Entry 6J5T (electron microscopy, 3.40 A resolution); this record covers chains L and O of the 15 polymer chains in the assembly.

== Chain L (and O) ==
Molecule: Disease resistance RPP13-like protein 4
Organism: Arabidopsis thaliana
Notes: chain O of this document is another copy of the same molecule, construct and numbering; everything in this record applies to it too
UniProtKB: Q38834 (R13L4_ARATH); numbering as in UniProt (aligned over 1-852)
Chain sequence (852 residues; numbered 1 to 852; the number before each row is that of its first residue):
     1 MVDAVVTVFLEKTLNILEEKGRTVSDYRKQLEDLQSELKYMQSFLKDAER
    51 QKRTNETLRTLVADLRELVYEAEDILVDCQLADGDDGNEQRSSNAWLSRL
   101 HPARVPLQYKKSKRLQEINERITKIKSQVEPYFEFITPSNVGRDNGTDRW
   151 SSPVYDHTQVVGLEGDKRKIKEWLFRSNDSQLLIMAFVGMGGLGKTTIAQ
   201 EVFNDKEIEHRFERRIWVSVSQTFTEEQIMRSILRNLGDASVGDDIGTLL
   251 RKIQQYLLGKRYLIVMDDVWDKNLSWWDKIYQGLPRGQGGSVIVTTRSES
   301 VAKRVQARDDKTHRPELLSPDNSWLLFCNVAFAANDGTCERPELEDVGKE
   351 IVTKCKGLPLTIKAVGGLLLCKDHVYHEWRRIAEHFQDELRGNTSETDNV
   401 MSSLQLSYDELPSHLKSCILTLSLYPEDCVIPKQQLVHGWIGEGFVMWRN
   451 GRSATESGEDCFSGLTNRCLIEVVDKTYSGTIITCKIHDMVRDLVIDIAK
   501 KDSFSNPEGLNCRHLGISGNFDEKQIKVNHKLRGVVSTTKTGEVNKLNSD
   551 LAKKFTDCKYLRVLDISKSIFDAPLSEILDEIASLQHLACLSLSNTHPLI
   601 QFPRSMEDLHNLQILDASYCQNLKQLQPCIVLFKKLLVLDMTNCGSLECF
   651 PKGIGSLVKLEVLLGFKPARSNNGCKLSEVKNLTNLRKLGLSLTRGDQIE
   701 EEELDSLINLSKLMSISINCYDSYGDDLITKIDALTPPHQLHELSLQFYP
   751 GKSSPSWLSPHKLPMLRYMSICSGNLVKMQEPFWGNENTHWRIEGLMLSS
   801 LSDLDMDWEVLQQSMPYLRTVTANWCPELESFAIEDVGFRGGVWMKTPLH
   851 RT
Not modelled in the structure: 1-4, 81-106, 139-147, 848-852
Small-molecule neighbours: 2'-deoxyadenosine 5'-triphosphate (DTP): Arg149, Gln159, Val160, Val161, Leu163, Met190, Gly191, Gly192, Leu193, Gly194, Lys195, Thr196, Thr197, Arg297, Leu326, Pro359, Leu360, Lys363
Swiss-Prot annotation at these positions:
  - binding site (ADP): Arg149, Val161, Gly189 to Thr196, Arg297, Lys363
  - mutagenesis: Met1 to Thr23 (Reduced ability to mediate cell death), Met1 to Leu10 (Reduced ability to mediate cell death as well as an increased sensitivity to the pathogenic biotrophic bacteria Xanthomonas campestris pv. campestris (Xcc)), Met1 to Val6 (Reduced ability to mediate cell death), Phe9 (F9A: Reduced ability to mediate cell death as well as an increased sensitivity to the pathogenic biotrophic bacteria Xanthomonas campestris pv. campestris (Xcc); when associated with A-10 and A-14), Leu10 (L10A: Reduced ability to mediate cell death as well as an increased sensitivity to the pathogenic biotrophic bacteria Xanthomonas campestris pv. campestris (Xcc); when associated with A-9 and A-14), Leu14 (L14A: Reduced ability to mediate cell death as well as an increased sensitivity to the pathogenic biotrophic bacteria Xanthomonas campestris pv. campestris (Xcc); when associated with A-9 and A-10), Ile136 (I136E: Reduced oligomerization activity associated with a reduced ability to mediate cell death as well as an increased sensitivity to the pathogenic biotrophic bacteria Xanthomonas campestris pv ...), Arg149 (R149A: Reduced oligomerization activity associated with a reduced ability to mediate cell death as well as an increased sensitivity to the pathogenic biotrophic bacteria Xanthomonas campestris pv ...), Trp150 (W150A: Reduced oligomerization activity associated with a reduced ability to mediate cell death as well as an increased sensitivity to the pathogenic biotrophic bacteria Xanthomonas campestris pv ...), Ser152 (S152E: Reduced oligomerization activity associated with a reduced ability to mediate cell death as well as an increased sensitivity to the pathogenic biotrophic bacteria Xanthomonas campestris pv ...), Val154 (V154E: Reduced oligomerization activity associated with a reduced ability to mediate cell death as well as an increased sensitivity to the pathogenic biotrophic bacteria Xanthomonas campestris pv ...), Lys195 (K195N: Lost effector-triggered immunity (ETI) in response to the Xanthomonas campestris effector XopAC/AvrAC in the presence of PBL2 and RKS1. Abolished XopAC/AvrAC-induced self-association), 12 further mutagenesis entries in UniProt

== How chain L and chain O interact ==
Residue-residue contacts (71; chain L residue first):
  Glu11(L) - Val8(O)
  Leu14(L) - Lys12(O)
  Asn15(L) - Lys12(O)  hydrogen bond
  Asp33(L) - Lys124(O)  salt bridge
  Asp33(L) - Gln128(O)
  Ser36(L) - Gln128(O)  hydrogen bond
  Glu37(L) - Gln128(O)
  Glu37(L) - Tyr132(O)  hydrogen bond
  Lys39(L) - Asp64(O)  salt bridge
  Tyr40(L) - Thr60(O)
  Tyr40(L) - Leu61(O)
  Tyr40(L) - Asp64(O)  hydrogen bond
  Tyr40(L) - Val129(O)
  Tyr40(L) - Tyr132(O)  hydrophobic
  Met41(L) - Tyr132(O)
  Ser43(L) - Glu56(O)
  Ser43(L) - Thr57(O)
  Phe44(L) - Thr57(O)
  Phe44(L) - Tyr132(O)  hydrophobic
  Phe44(L) - Phe135(O)  hydrophobic
  Phe44(L) - Ile136(O)  hydrophobic
  Lys46(L) - Glu56(O)
  Asp47(L) - Asn55(O)  hydrogen bond
  Asp47(L) - Ile136(O)
  Gln51(L) - Ile136(O)
  Gln51(L) - Thr137(O)  hydrogen bond (side chain-backbone)
  Leu61(L) - Phe135(O)  hydrophobic
  Lys126(L) - Gln128(O)  hydrogen bond (side chain-backbone)
  Lys126(L) - Tyr132(O)  hydrogen bond
  Val129(L) - Phe135(O)  hydrophobic
  Glu130(L) - Glu134(O)
  Phe133(L) - Glu134(O)
  Phe133(L) - Phe135(O)
  Glu134(L) - Glu134(O)
  Val242(L) - Ser241(O)
  Gly243(L) - Arg235(O)  hydrogen bond (backbone-side chain)
  Gly243(L) - Ser241(O)  hydrogen bond (backbone-side chain)
  Asp244(L) - Arg235(O)  salt bridge
  Asp245(L) - Ser232(O)
  Asp245(L) - Arg235(O)  salt bridge
  Ile246(L) - Trp150(O)
  Gly247(L) - Ser151(O)
  Gly247(L) - Ser152(O)
  Thr248(L) - Asn236(O)
  Leu250(L) - Trp150(O)  hydrophobic
  Leu250(L) - Val154(O)  hydrophobic
  Arg251(L) - Pro153(O)
  Arg251(L) - Asn236(O)  hydrogen bond
  Gln254(L) - Val154(O)
  Lys279(L) - Trp150(O)
  Gln282(L) - Val154(O)
  Gly283(L) - Val154(O)
  Arg286(L) - Asp156(O)  salt bridge
  Gln306(L) - Leu370(O)
  Asn450(L) - His385(O)  hydrogen bond (backbone-side chain)
  Asn450(L) - Glu389(O)
  Gly451(L) - His385(O)
  Arg452(L) - Arg381(O)
  Leu713(L) - His377(O)
  Met714(L) - His377(O)
  Gln740(L) - Tyr376(O)
  Gln740(L) - His377(O)
  His742(L) - Val375(O)
  Met765(L) - Glu343(O)
  Met765(L) - Tyr376(O)  hydrophobic
  Arg767(L) - Arg341(O)
  Arg767(L) - Asp373(O)
  Arg767(L) - His374(O)
  Arg767(L) - Val375(O)
  Arg792(L) - Pro342(O)
  Arg792(L) - Glu343(O)  salt bridge
Other interface residues (no listed pair), chain L (52 interface residues in all): Thr7, Leu58, Pro138, Lys303, Arg304, Lys712, Leu741
Other interface residues (no listed pair), chain O (45 interface residues in all): Val5, Phe9, Ile125, Pro131, Pro138, Tyr155, Cys371

== In short ==
The interface between chain L and chain O involves 52 residues on one side and 45 on the other; the contacts
include 12 hydrogen bonds and 6 salt bridges. Among the polar pairs are Asp33(L)-Lys124(O), Lys39(L)-Asp64(O)
and Asp244(L)-Arg235(O). Chain L binds 2'-deoxyadenosine 5'-triphosphate.
Chain L and chain O are both Disease resistance RPP13-like protein 4 (Arabidopsis thaliana); the structure,
Reconstitution and structure of a plant NLR resistosome conferring immunity, was determined by electron
microscopy, deposited together with 6J6I.
